PDB entry 1NI9 | X-ray diffraction, 2.00 A resolution | chain A

[Chain A]
Protein: Protein glpX
Source organism: Escherichia coli
UniProtKB: P0A9C9 (GLPX_ECOLI); residue numbers follow UniProt; this construct covers 1-336
Amino-acid sequence (338 residues; numbered -1 to 336; the number before each row is that of its first residue; numbers below 1 keep their minus sign (Gly-1 is residue -1)):
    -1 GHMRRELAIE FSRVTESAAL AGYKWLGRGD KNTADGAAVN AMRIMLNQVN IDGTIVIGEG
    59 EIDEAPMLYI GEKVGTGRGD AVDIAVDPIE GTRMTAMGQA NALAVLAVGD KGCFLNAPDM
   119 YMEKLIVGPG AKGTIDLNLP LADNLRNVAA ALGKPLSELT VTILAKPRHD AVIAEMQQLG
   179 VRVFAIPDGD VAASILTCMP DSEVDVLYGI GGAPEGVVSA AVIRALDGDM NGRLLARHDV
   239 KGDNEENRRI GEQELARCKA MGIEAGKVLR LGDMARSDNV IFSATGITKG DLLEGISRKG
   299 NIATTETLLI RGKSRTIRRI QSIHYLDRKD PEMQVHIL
Unresolved in the structure: 60-62, 91-96, 165-166, 235-259, 327-336
Construct notes: cloning artifact (-1 to 0)
Curated features (UniProtKB/Swiss-Prot):
  - binding site (Mn(2+)): Asp33, Glu57, Asp85, Glu88, Glu213
  - binding site (substrate): Glu88 to Thr90, Tyr119, Lys164 to Arg166, Asp186 to Asp188, Gly210
  - mutagenesis: Lys29 (K29A: 2.4-fold increase in FBPase activity, and no effect on substrate affinity), Glu57 (E57A: Strong decrease in FBPase activity), Glu59 (E59A: 5.5-fold decrease in FBPase activity, and 1.4-fold decrease in substrate affinity), Asp61 (D61A: Great decrease in FBPase activity), Asp85 (D85A: Great decrease in FBPase activity), Glu88 (E88A: Strong decrease in FBPase activity), Thr90 (T90A: Strong decrease in FBPase activity), Tyr119 (Y119A: Strong decrease in FBPase activity), Lys164 (K164A: Strong decrease in FBPase activity), Arg166 (R166A: Strong decrease in FBPase activity), Asp186 (D186A: 5-fold decrease in FBPase activity, and 3-fold decrease in substrate affinity), Asp188 (D188A: Great decrease in FBPase activity), 3 further mutagenesis entries in UniProt
What the authors report for this chain:
  - mutagenesis - D61A: decreased catalytic activity on FBP
  - mutagenesis - K29A: increased catalytic activity
  - mutagenesis - D186A, R235A: decreased binding to FBP
  - mutagenesis - E59A: decreased catalytic activity
  - specificity-determining residues: Tyr119, Lys164, Arg166 (proposed by the authors, not directly observed)
  - catalytic residues: Asp33, Thr90 (proposed by the authors, not directly observed)

[In short]
From UniProt: 5 Mn2+-binding residues, 11 substrate-binding residues and 15 mutagenesis sites. The paper
reports catalytic residues Asp33 and Thr90; D186A and R235A reduce binding to FBP; 5 substitutions were tested
in all.
Chain A is Protein glpX (Escherichia coli); the structure, 2.0 A structure of glycerol metabolism protein from
E. coli, was determined by X-ray diffraction together with 3BIG and 3BIH from the same study.
